6MJI - chains D and A of the 4 polymer chains in the assembly; structure by X-ray diffraction, 2.30 A resolution.

== Chain D ==
Name: Beta-chain, Tcell receptor chain, T cell receptor beta constant 2
From: Mus musculus
Reference sequence: chimeric construct of A2NTY6, A0N8J3, A0A5B9: residues 0-94 from A2NTY6 (A2NTY6_MOUSE) positions 29-123 (UniProt number = residue number + 29); residues 99-130 from A0N8J3 positions 96-127 (UniProt number = residue number - 3); residues 131-240 from A0A5B9 positions 19-128 (UniProt number = residue number - 112)
Chain sequence (241 residues; each row starts with the number of its first residue; numbering starts at 0):
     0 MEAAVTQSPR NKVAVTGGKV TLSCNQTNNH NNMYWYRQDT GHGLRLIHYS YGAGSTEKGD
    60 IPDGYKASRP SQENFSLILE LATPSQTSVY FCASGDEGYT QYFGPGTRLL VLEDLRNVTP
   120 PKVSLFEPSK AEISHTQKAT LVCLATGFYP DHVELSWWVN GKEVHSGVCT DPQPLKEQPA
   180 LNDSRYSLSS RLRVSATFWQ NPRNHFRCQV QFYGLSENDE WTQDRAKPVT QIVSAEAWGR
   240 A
Disordered / not traced: 0-1
Differences from the reference sequence: linker (95-98, 130); variant Cys168 (Ser56 in A0A5B9), Ser186 (Cys74 in A0A5B9)
Cystine bridges: Cys23-Cys91, Cys142-Cys207
Metal / ion sites: Na+ site 1: Glu131, Thr139; Na+ site 2: Asp170 (shared with 1 residue of chain C)

== Chain A ==
Name: Antigen-presenting glycoprotein CD1d1
From: Mus musculus
Reference sequence: A0A0R4J090 (A0A0R4J090_MOUSE); residues 1-279 here correspond to UniProt positions 19-297 (UniProt number = residue number + 18)
Chain sequence (285 residues; each row starts with the number of its first residue):
     1 SEAQQKNYTF RCLQMSSFAN RSWSRTDSVV WLGDLQTHRW SNDSATISFT KPWSQGKLSN
    61 QQWEKLQHMF QVYRVSFTRD IQELVKMMSP KEDYPIEIQL SAGCEMYPGN ASESFLHVAF
   121 QGKYVVRFWG TSWQTVPGAP SWLDLPIKVL NADQGTSATV QMLLNDTCPL FVRGLLEAGK
   181 SDLEKQEKPV AWLSSVPSSA HGHRQLVCHV SGFYPKPVWV MWMRGDQEQQ GTHRGDFLPN
   241 ADETWYLQAT LDVEAGEEAG LACRVKHSSL GGQDIILYWH HHHHH
Disordered / not traced: 1-5, 198-201, 280-285
Differences from the reference sequence: expression tag (280-285)
Cystine bridges: Cys104-Cys168, Cys208-Cys263
Covalently attached groups: N-acetylglucosamine (NAG) linked to Asn20, Asn42; glycan linked to Asn165
Residues lining bound ligands: JTD (N-[(2S,3S,4R)-1-{[4-O-(cyclopropylmethyl)-alpha-D-galactopyranosyl]oxy}-3,4-dihydroxyoctadecan-2-yl]hexacosanamide): Phe10, Cys12, Gln14, Ser28, Val30, His38, Trp40, Ile47, Trp63, Leu66, Met69, Phe70, Tyr73, Ser76, Phe77, Asp80, Ile81, Leu84, Val85, Ile98, Leu100, Ala102, Leu116, Val118, Phe120, Trp133, Trp142, Leu143, Pro146, Leu150, Asp153, Gly155, Thr156, Thr159, Val160, Leu163, Leu164, Thr167, Cys168, Phe171

== Interface between chain D and chain A ==
Residue-residue contacts - 9 pairs, chain D then chain A:
  Tyr48(D) - Glu83(A)  hydrogen bond
  Tyr48(D) - Lys86(A)  hydrogen bond
  Tyr50(D) - Glu83(A)  hydrogen bond
  Tyr50(D) - Lys86(A)
  Tyr50(D) - Met87(A)  hydrophobic
  Glu56(D) - Arg21(A)  salt bridge
  Glu56(D) - Lys86(A)
  Glu96(D) - Lys148(A)
  Glu96(D) - Ala152(A)
Also at the interface, not in a pair above, chain D (6 interface residues in all): Asn30, Gly97
Also at the interface, not in a pair above, chain A (8 interface residues in all): Leu145, Val149

== Overview ==
6 residues of chain D face 8 of chain A across their interface; the contacts include 3 hydrogen bonds and 1
salt bridge. Polar pairs include Glu56(D)-Arg21(A), Tyr48(D)-Glu83(A) and Tyr48(D)-Lys86(A). Bound to chain A:
compound JTD. Covalently linked N-acetylglucosamine: at Asn20(A) and Asn42(A).
Here chain D is Beta-chain, Tcell receptor chain, T cell receptor beta constant 2 and chain A is
Antigen-presenting glycoprotein CD1d1, both from Mus musculus. Entry 6MJI (Crystal structure of the mCD1d/xxs
(JJ304) /iNKTCR ternary complex) was determined by X-ray diffraction (same publication as 6MIV, 6MIY, 6MJ4,
6MJ6, 6MJA, 6MJJ and 6MJQ).
